PDB entry 5VJU | X-ray diffraction, 2.08 A resolution | chain A

Chain A:
Protein: Reaction Center Maquette Leu71His variant
Organism: synthetic construct
Chain sequence (196 residues; row label = number of the first residue in the row):
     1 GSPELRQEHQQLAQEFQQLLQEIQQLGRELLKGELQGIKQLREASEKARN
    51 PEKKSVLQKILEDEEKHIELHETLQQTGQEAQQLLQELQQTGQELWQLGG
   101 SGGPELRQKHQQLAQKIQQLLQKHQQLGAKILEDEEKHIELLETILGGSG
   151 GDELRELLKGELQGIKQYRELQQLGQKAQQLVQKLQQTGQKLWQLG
Bound ions: Cd2+ site 1: Glu4, Glu133, Glu136; Cd2+ site 2 near Glu8 (its only coordinating residue here); heme Fe: His9, His110; Cd2+ site 3: Glu34, Glu64, His67, Glu135; Cd2+ site 4: Glu43, Glu46, Glu69, Glu72; Cd2+ site 5: Glu52, Glu140, Glu143; Cd2+ site 6: Glu64, Glu135, His138, Glu161; Cd2+ site 7: Glu80, Gln97
Ligand contacts: heme (HEM): His9, Gln10, Ala13, Phe16, Leu85, Leu88, Gln89, Gly92, Gln93, Leu95, Trp96, Arg107, His110, Gln111, Ala114, Ile117, Leu185, Gln186, Gly189, Gln190, Leu192, Trp193
What the authors report for this chain:
  - contacts within the chain: His71-Tyr168 (hydrogen bond)

Summary:
Bound to chain A: heme. The Cd2+ site 1 is built by Glu4, Glu133 and Glu136. The heme Fe site is built by His9
and His110. From the paper: contacts within the chain involving His71 and Tyr168.
Chain A is Reaction Center Maquette Leu71His variant (synthetic construct); the structure, De Novo
Photosynthetic Reaction Center Protein Variant Equipped with His-Tyr H-bond, Heme B, and Cd(II) ions, was
determined by X-ray diffraction together with 5VJS and 5VJT from the same study.
